Entry 7VO9 (electron microscopy, 3.80 A resolution); this record covers chains B and N of the 6 polymer chains in the assembly.

[Chain B]
Molecule: 84-nt DNA strand
Sequence (84 nucleotides; row label = number of the first residue in the row):
     1 GGCGACCCGG CGCCGCCTAC GGTCAGTACT ACGGGTAGGG GGTATCGGGC AACGCGGCAC
    61 TGAACACCGT TGTCATGTGC CTTG
Unresolved in the structure: 1-41

[Chain N]
Protein: Putative metal uptake regulation protein
From: Streptomyces coelicolor (strain ATCC BAA-471 / A3(2) / M145)
Reference sequence: Q9L2H5 (Q9L2H5_STRCO); residues 1-139 here = UniProt positions 1-139
Sequence (159 residues; each row starts with the number of its first residue; numbers below 1 keep their minus sign (Met-19 is residue -19)):
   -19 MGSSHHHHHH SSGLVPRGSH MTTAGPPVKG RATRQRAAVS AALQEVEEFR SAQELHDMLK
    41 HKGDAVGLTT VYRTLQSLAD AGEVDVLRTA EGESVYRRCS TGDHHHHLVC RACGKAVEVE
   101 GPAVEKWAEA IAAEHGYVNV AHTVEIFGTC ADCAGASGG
Unresolved in the structure: -19 to 5, 137-139
Construct notes: initiating methionine (-19); expression tag (-18 to 0)
Ion coordination: Zn2+ site 1: Cys79, His85, His87; Zn2+ site 2: His84, His86, His122; Zn2+ site 3: Cys90, Cys93, Cys130
What the authors report for this chain:
  - mutagenesis - R11A, D37A/H41A, R53A: decreased binding to the 84-nt DNA strand

[Interface between chain B and chain N]
Contacting residue pairs (11):
  DG69(B) - Gln33(N)  sugar contact
  DG69(B) - Tyr52(N)  sugar contact
  DG69(B) - Glu73(N)  sugar contact
  DT70(B) - Gln33(N)  base contact
  DT70(B) - Tyr52(N)  hydrogen bond to the phosphate
  DT70(B) - Glu73(N)  phosphate contact
  DT70(B) - Ser74(N)  hydrogen bond to the phosphate
  DT71(B) - Tyr52(N)  base contact
  DT71(B) - Gln56(N)  hydrogen bond to the phosphate
  DG79(B) - Arg11(N)  hydrogen bond to the base
  DC80(B) - Arg11(N)  hydrogen bond to the sugar
Also at the interface, not in a pair above, chain B (6 interface residues in all): DG72
Also at the interface, not in a pair above, chain N (10 interface residues in all): Leu48, Thr49, Arg68, Gly72

[In short]
6 residues of chain B face 10 of chain N across their interface; the contacts include 5 hydrogen bonds. Polar
contacts include DG79(B)-Arg11(N), DC80(B)-Arg11(N) and DT70(B)-Tyr52(N). Cys79(N), His85(N) and His87(N)
coordinate Zn2+ site 1. From the paper: R11A, D37A/H41A and R53A of chain N reduce binding to the 84-nt DNA
strand.
Chain B is an 84-nt DNA strand and chain N is Putative metal uptake regulation protein (Streptomyces
coelicolor (strain ATCC BAA-471 / A3(2) / M145)); the structure, Streptomyces coelicolor zinc uptake regulator
complexed with zinc and DNA (dimer of dimers), was determined by electron microscopy (same publication as
7VO0, 7VPD, 7VPZ, 7X74, 7X75 and 7X76).
